Entry 5SZT (X-ray diffraction, 1.80 A resolution); this record covers chains A and B of the 3 polymer chains in the assembly.

== Chain A ==
Molecule: DNA polymerase I, thermostable
Source organism: Thermus aquaticus
Notes: EC 2.7.7.7
UniProt: P19821 (DPO1_THEAQ); residues 293-832 here = UniProt positions 293-832
Amino-acid sequence (540 residues; each row starts with the number of its first residue):
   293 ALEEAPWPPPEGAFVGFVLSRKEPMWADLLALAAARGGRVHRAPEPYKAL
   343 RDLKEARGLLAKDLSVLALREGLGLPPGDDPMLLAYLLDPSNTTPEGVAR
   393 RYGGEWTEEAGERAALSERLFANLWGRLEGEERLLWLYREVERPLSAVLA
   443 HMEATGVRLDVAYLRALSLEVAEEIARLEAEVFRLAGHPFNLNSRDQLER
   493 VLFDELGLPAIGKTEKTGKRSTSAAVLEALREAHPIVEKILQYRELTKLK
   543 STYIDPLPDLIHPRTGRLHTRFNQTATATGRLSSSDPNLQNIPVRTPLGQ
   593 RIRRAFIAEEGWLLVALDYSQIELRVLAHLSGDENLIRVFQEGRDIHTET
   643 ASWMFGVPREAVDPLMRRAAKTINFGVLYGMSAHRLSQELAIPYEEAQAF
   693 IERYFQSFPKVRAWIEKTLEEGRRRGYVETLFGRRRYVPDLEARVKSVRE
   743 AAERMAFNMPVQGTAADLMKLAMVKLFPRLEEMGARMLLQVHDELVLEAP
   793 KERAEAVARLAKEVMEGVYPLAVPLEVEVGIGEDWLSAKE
Ion coordination: Mg2+ site 1: Asp-610, Tyr-611, Asp-785 (together with 72J); Mg2+ site 2: Asp-610, Asp-785 (together with 72J)
Small-molecule neighbours: 72J (7-(N-(10-hydroxydecanoyl)-aminopentenyl)-7-deaza-2'-dATP): Arg-573, Val-586, Arg-587, Gln-592, Asp-610, Tyr-611, Ser-612, Gln-613, Ile-614, Glu-615, His-639, Pro-656, Arg-659, Arg-660, Ala-661, Lys-663, Thr-664, Phe-667, Tyr-671, Glu-681, Asp-785
What the authors report for this chain:
  - conformationally variable residues (side-chain flip): Arg-587, Arg-660
  - binding site for 72J: Lys-663, Thr-664
  - binding site for the 12-nt DNA strand (chain B): Arg-587

== Chain B ==
Molecule: 12-nt DNA strand
Sequence (12 nucleotides; each row starts with the number of its first residue):
   101 GACCACGGCGCC
Modified / non-standard residues: DOC (2',3'-dideoxycytidine-5'-monophosphate) at position 112

== How chain A and chain B interact ==
Pairs across the interface (33):
  Arg-487(A) / DG107(B)  hydrogen bond to the phosphate
  Arg-487(A) / DG108(B)  salt bridge to the phosphate
  Thr-506(A) / DG107(B)  hydrogen bond to the phosphate
  Thr-506(A) / DG108(B)  phosphate contact
  Glu-507(A) / DG107(B)  phosphate contact
  Lys-508(A) / DC106(B)  phosphate contact
  Lys-508(A) / DG107(B)  hydrogen bond to the phosphate
  Thr-509(A) / DC106(B)  phosphate contact
  Thr-509(A) / DG107(B)  hydrogen bond to the phosphate
  Ser-513(A) / DG108(B)  hydrogen bond to the phosphate
  Thr-514(A) / DG108(B)  hydrogen bond to the phosphate
  Ser-515(A) / DG108(B)  phosphate contact
  Ser-515(A) / DC109(B)  phosphate contact
  Ala-516(A) / DC109(B)  hydrogen bond to the phosphate
  Arg-536(A) / DG108(B)  hydrogen bond to the phosphate
  Arg-536(A) / DC109(B)  salt bridge to the phosphate
  Lys-540(A) / DG108(B)  base contact
  Lys-540(A) / DC109(B)  hydrogen bond to the base
  Lys-540(A) / DG110(B)  sugar contact
  Tyr-545(A) / DG110(B)  hydrogen bond to the sugar
  Arg-573(A) / DOC_112(B)  hydrogen bond to the base
  Gln-582(A) / DC111(B)  sugar contact
  Asn-583(A) / DG110(B)  hydrogen bond to the base
  Asn-583(A) / DC111(B)  sugar contact
  Ile-584(A) / DC111(B)  sugar contact
  Pro-585(A) / DG110(B)  phosphate contact
  Pro-585(A) / DC111(B)  phosphate contact
  Val-586(A) / DC111(B)  hydrogen bond to the phosphate
  Arg-587(A) / DC111(B)  hydrogen bond to the phosphate
  Arg-595(A) / DC111(B)  phosphate contact
  Arg-660(A) / DOC_112(B)  salt bridge to the phosphate
  Val-783(A) / DOC_112(B)  sugar contact
  His-784(A) / DOC_112(B)  sugar contact
Also at the interface, not in a pair above, chain A (28 interface residues in all): Gly-510, Glu-537, Leu-541, Asn-580, Asp-785
Interface features reported in the paper:
  - interface residues, chain A: Arg-587(A)

== Overview ==
The interface between chain A and chain B involves 28 residues on one side and 7 on the other, with 14
hydrogen bonds and 3 salt bridges. Among the polar pairs are Lys-540(A)/DC109(B), Arg-573(A)/DOC_112(B) and
Asn-583(A)/DG110(B). The paper reports a binding site for 72J at Lys-663(A) and Thr-664(A); a binding site for
the 12-nt DNA strand (chain B) at Arg-587(A).
Here chain A is DNA polymerase I, thermostable (Thermus aquaticus) and chain B is a 12-nt DNA strand. Entry
5SZT (Crystal structure of the large fragment of DNA Polymerase I from Thermus aquaticus in a closed ...) was
determined by X-ray diffraction, deposited together with 5E41.
